PDB entry 5PAS | X-ray diffraction, 1.48 A resolution | chains A and C

Chain A:
Name: Coagulation factor VII light chain
From: Homo sapiens
Notes: EC 3.4.21.21
UniProt: P08709 (FA7_HUMAN); residues 149-212 here = UniProt positions 149-212
Chain sequence (64 residues; numbered 149 to 212; the number before each row is that of its first residue):
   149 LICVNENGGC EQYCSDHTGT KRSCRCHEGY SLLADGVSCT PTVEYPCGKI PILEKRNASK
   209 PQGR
Unresolved in the structure: 207-212
UniProt features mapped onto this chain:
  - site: Arg212 (Cleavage)
  - glycosylation: Asn205 (N-linked (GlcNAc...) asparagine)
  - natural variant: Cys151 (C151S: In FA7D), Glu154 (E154K: In FA7D), Gly156 (G156S: In FA7D), Gly157 (G157C: In FA7D; G157S: In FA7D; G157V: In FA7D), Gln160 (Q160R: In FA7D), Ser171 (S171F: In FA7D), Gly177 (G177R: In FA7D), Leu181 (L181P: In FA7D), Asp183 (D183N: In FA7D), Ser186 (S186F: In FA7D), Pro189 (P189S: In FA7D), Pro194 (P194L: In FA7D; P194T: In FA7D), 4 further natural variant entries in UniProt
Disulfides: Cys151-Cys162, Cys158-Cys172, Cys174-Cys187

Chain C:
Name: Coagulation factor VII heavy chain
From: Homo sapiens
Notes: EC 3.4.21.21
UniProt: P08709 (FA7_HUMAN); residue numbers follow UniProt; this construct covers 213-466
Chain sequence (254 residues; numbered 213 to 466; the number before each row is that of its first residue):
   213 IVGGKVCPKG ECPWQVLLLV NGAQLCGGTL INTIWVVSAA HCFDKIKNWR NLIAVLGEHD
   273 LSEHDGDEQS RRVAQVIIPS TYVPGTTNHD IALLRLHQPV VLTDHVVPLC LPERTFSERT
   333 LAFVRFSLVS GWGQLLDRGA TALELMVLNV PRLMTQDCLQ QSRKVGDSPN ITEYMFCAGY
   393 SDGSKDSCKG DSGGPHATHY RGTWYLTGIV SWGQGCATVG HFGVYTRVSQ YIEWLQKLMR
   453 SEPRPGVLLR APFP
Unresolved in the structure: 376-379
UniProt features mapped onto this chain:
  - active site (Charge relay system): His253, Asp302, Ser404
  - binding site (substrate): Asp398
  - glycosylation: Asn382 (N-linked (GlcNAc...) asparagine)
  - natural variant: Ile213 (I213N: In FA7D), Gly216 (G216D: In FA7D), Cys238 (C238F: In FA7D; C238Y: In FA7D), Gly240 (G240R: In FA7D), Thr241 (T241N: In FA7D), Ser250 (S250F: In FA7D), Ala251 (A251P: In FA7D; A251T: In FA7D), Ala252 (A252V: In FA7D), Cys254 (C254R: In FA7D; C254Y: In FA7D), Leu264 (L264P: In FA7D), Ala266 (A266T: In FA7D), Asp272 (D272N: In FA7D), 50 further natural variant entries in UniProt
Disulfides: Cys219-Cys224, Cys238-Cys254, Cys370-Cys389, Cys400-Cys428

Chain A / chain C interface:
Disulfides between the chains: Cys195(A)-Cys322(C)
Pairs across the interface - 48 pairs, chain A then chain C:
  Cys151(A) - Arg331(C)
  Val152(A) - Arg331(C)
  Glu154(A) - Arg413(C)  hydrogen bond (backbone-side chain)
  Asn155(A) - Phe328(C)
  Asn155(A) - Thr332(C)  hydrogen bond
  Asn155(A) - Tyr412(C)
  Asn155(A) - Arg413(C)
  Gly157(A) - Arg413(C)  hydrogen bond (backbone-side chain)
  Cys158(A) - Arg413(C)  hydrogen bond (backbone-side chain)
  Glu159(A) - Tyr412(C)
  Glu159(A) - Arg413(C)
  Gln160(A) - Phe328(C)
  Gln160(A) - Tyr417(C)
  Tyr161(A) - Leu323(C)
  Tyr161(A) - Pro324(C)
  Tyr161(A) - Glu325(C)
  Tyr161(A) - Phe328(C)  hydrophobic
  Tyr161(A) - Tyr417(C)
  Arg173(A) - Glu325(C)  salt bridge
  His175(A) - Leu323(C)
  Tyr178(A) - Thr415(C)
  Tyr193(A) - Leu314(C)
  Tyr193(A) - Thr315(C)
  Tyr193(A) - Asp316(C)  hydrogen bond
  Pro194(A) - Val319(C)
  Cys195(A) - Pro320(C)
  Cys195(A) - Cys322(C)  disulfide
  Cys195(A) - Thr415(C)
  Gly196(A) - Trp226(C)
  Gly196(A) - Pro320(C)  hydrogen bond (backbone-backbone)
  Gly196(A) - Cys322(C)
  Gly196(A) - Thr415(C)
  Gly196(A) - Trp416(C)  hydrogen bond (backbone-backbone)
  Lys197(A) - Trp226(C)
  Lys197(A) - Val319(C)
  Lys197(A) - Gly414(C)  hydrogen bond (side chain-backbone)
  Lys197(A) - Thr415(C)  hydrogen bond
  Ile198(A) - Gly222(C)
  Ile198(A) - Glu223(C)
  Ile198(A) - Trp226(C)  hydrophobic
  Ile198(A) - Trp416(C)
  Pro199(A) - Asp316(C)
  Pro199(A) - Val319(C)  hydrophobic
  Ile200(A) - Lys221(C)
  Ile200(A) - Gly222(C)
  Ile200(A) - Glu223(C)
  Leu201(A) - Glu223(C)
  Lys203(A) - Asp316(C)  salt bridge
Other interface residues (no listed pair), chain A (26 interface residues in all): Cys162, Asp164, Ser186, Arg204
Other interface residues (no listed pair), chain C (25 interface residues in all): Pro225, Leu321, Thr327

Overview:
26 residues of chain A face 25 of chain C across their interface; the contacts include 1 disulfide bond, 9
hydrogen bonds and 2 salt bridges. Polar pairs include Arg173(A)-Glu325(C), Lys203(A)-Asp316(C) and
Glu154(A)-Arg413(C).
Chain A is Coagulation factor VII light chain and chain C is Coagulation factor VII heavy chain, both from
Homo sapiens; the structure, Crystal Structure of Factor VIIa in complex with
(2S)-2-hydroxy-N-[[3-[5-hydroxy-4-(1H-pyrrolo[3,2-c]pyridin-2-yl)pyrazol-1-yl]phenyl]methyl]-3-phenylpropanamide,
was determined by X-ray diffraction.
